1JJ2 - chains 0 and P of the 30 polymer chains in the assembly; structure by X-ray diffraction, 2.40 A resolution.

Chain 0:
Molecule: 23S RRNA
Organism: Haloarcula marismortui
Sequence (2922 nucleotides; each row starts with the number of its first residue):
     2 UUGGCUACUA UGCCAGCUGG UGGAUUGCUC GGCUCAGGCG CUGAUGAAGG ACGUGCCAAG
    62 CUGCGAUAAG CCAUGGGGAG CCGCACGGAG GCGAAGAACC AUGGAUUUCC GAAUGAGAAU
   122 CUCUCUAACA AUUGCUUCGC GCAAUGAGGA ACCCCGAGAA CUGAAACAUC UCAGUAUCGG
   182 GAGGAACAGA AAACGCAAUG UGAUGUCGUU AGUAACCGCG AGUGAACGCG AUACAGCCCA
   242 AACCGAAGCC CUCACGGGCA AUGUGGUGUC AGGGCUACCU CUCAUCAGCC GACCGUCUCG
   302 ACGAAGUCUC UUGGAACAGA GCGUGAUACA GGGUGACAAC CCCGUACUCG AGACCAGUAC
   362 GACGUGCGGU AGUGCCAGAG UAGCGGGGGU UGGAUAUCCC UCGCGAAUAA CGCAGGCAUC
   422 GACUGCGAAG GCUAAACACA ACCUGAGACC GAUAGUGAAC AAGUAGUGUG AACGAACGCU
   482 GCAAAGUACC CUCAGAAGGG AGGCGAAAUA GAGCAUGAAA UCAGUUGGCG AUCGAGCGAC
   542 AGGGCAUACA AGGUCCCUCG ACGAAUGACC GACGCGCGAG CGUCCAGUAA GACUCACGGG
   602 AAGCCGAUGU UCUGUCGUAC GUUUUGAAAA ACGAGCCAGG GAGUGUGUCU GCAUGGCAAG
   662 UCUAACCGGA GUAUCCGGGG AGGCACAGGG AAACCGACAU GGCCGCAGGG CUUUGCCCGA
   722 GGGCCGCCGU CUUCAAGGGC GGGGAGCCAU GUGGACACGA CCCGAAUCCG GACGAUCUAC
   782 GCAUGGACAA GAUGAAGCGU GCCGAAAGGC ACGUGGAAGU CUGUUAGAGU UGGUGUCCUA
   842 CAAUACCCUC UCGUGAUCUA UGUGUAGGGG UGAAAGGCCC AUCGAGUCCG GCAACAGCUG
   902 GUUCCAAUCG AAACAUGUCG AAGCAUGACC UCCGCCGAGG UAGUCUGUGA GGUAGAGCGA
   962 CCGAUUGGUG UGUCCGCCUC CGAGAGGAGU CGGCACACCU GUCAAACUCC AAACUUACAG
  1022 ACGCCGUUUG ACGCGGGGAU UCCGGUGCGC GGGGUAAGCC UGUGUACCAG GAGGGGAACA
  1082 ACCCAGAGAU AGGUUAAGGU CCCCAAGUGU GGAUUAAGUG UAAUCCUCUG AAGGUGGUCU
  1142 CGAGCCCUAG ACAGCCGGGA GGUGAGCUUA GAAGCAGCUA CCCUCUAAGA AAAGCGUAAC
  1202 AGCUUACCGG CCGAGGUUUG AGGCGCCCAA AAUGAUCGGG ACUCAAAUCC ACCACCGAGA
  1262 CCUGUCCGUA CCACUCAUAC UGGUAAUCGA GUAGAUUGGC GCUCUAAUUG GAUGGAAGUA
  1322 GGGGUGAAAA CUCCUAUGGA CCGAUUAGUG ACGAAAAUCC UGGCCAUAGU AGCAGCGAUA
  1382 GUCGGGUGAG AACCCCGACG GCCUAAUGGA UAAGGGUUCC UCAGCACUGC UGAUCAGCUG
  1442 AGGGUUAGCC GGUCCUAAGU CAUACCGCAA CUCGACUAUG ACGAAAUGGG AAACGGGUUA
  1502 AUAUUCCCGU GCCACUAUGC AGUGAAAGUU GACGCCCUGG GGUCGAUCAC GCUGGGCAUU
  1562 CGCCCAGUCG AACCGUCCAA CUCCGUGGAA GCCGUAAUGG CAGGAAGCGG ACGAACGGCG
  1622 GCAUAGGGAA ACGUGAUUCA ACCUGGGGCC CAUGAAAAGA CGAGCAUAGU GUCCGUACCG
  1682 AGAACCGACA CAGGUGUCCA UGGCGGCGAA AGCCAAGGCC UGUCGGGAGC AACCAACGUU
  1742 AGGGAAUUCG GCAAGUUAGU CCCGUACCUU CGGAAGAAGG GAUGCCUGCU CCGGAACGGA
  1802 GCAGGUCGCA GUGACUCGGA AGCUCGGACU GUCUAGUAAC AACAUAGGUG ACCGCAAAUC
  1862 CGCAAGGACU CGUACGGUCA CUGAAUCCUG CCCAGUGCAG GUAUCUGAAC ACCUCGUACA
  1922 AGAGGACGAA GGACCUGUCA ACGGCGGGGG UAACUAUGAC CCUCUUAAGG UAGCGUAGUA
  1982 CCUUGCCGCA UCAGUAGCGG CUUGCAUGAA UGGAUUAACC AGAGCUUCAC UGUCCCAACG
  2042 UUGGGCCCGG UGAACUGUAC AUUCCAGUGC GGAGUCUGGA GACACCCAGG GGGAAGCGAA
  2102 GACCCUAUGG AGCUUUACUG CAGGCUGUCG CUGAGACGUG GUCGCCGAUG UGCAGCAUAG
  2162 GUAGGAGACA CUACACAGGU ACCCGCGCUA GCGGGCCACC GAGUCAACAG UGAAAUACUA
  2222 CCCGUCGGUG ACUGCGACUC UCACUCCGGG AGGAGGACAC CGAUAGCCGG GCAGUUUGAC
  2282 UGGGGCGGUA CGCGCUCGAA AAGAUAUCGA GCGCGCCCUA UGGCUAUCUC AGCCGGGACA
  2342 GAGACCCGGC GAAGAGUGCA AGAGCAAAAG AUAGCUUGAC AGUGUUCUUC CCAACGAGGA
  2402 ACGCUGACGC GAAAGCGUGG UCUAGCGAAC CAAUUAGCCU GCUUGAUGCG GGCAAUUGAU
  2462 GACAGAAAAG CUACCCUAGG GAUAACAGAG UCGUCACUCG CAAGAGCACA UAUCGACCGA
  2522 GUGGCUUGCU ACCUCGAUGU CGGUUCCCUC CAUCCUGCCC GUGCAGAAGC GGGCAAGGGU
  2582 GAGGUUGUUC GCCUAUUAAA GGAGGUCGUG AGCUGGGUUU AGACCGUCGU GAGACAGGUC
  2642 GGCUGCUAUC UACUGGGUGU GUAAUGGUGU CUGACAAGAA CGACCGUAUA GUACGAGAGG
  2702 AACUACGGUU GGUGGCCACU GGUGUACCGG UUGUUCGAGA GAGCACGUGC CGGGUAGCCA
  2762 CGCCACACGG GGUAAGAGCU GAACGCAUCU AAGCUCGAAA CCCACUUGGA AAAGAGACAC
  2822 CGCCGAGGUC CCGCGUACAA GACGCGGUCG AUAGACUCGG GGUGUGCGCG UCGAGGUAAC
  2882 GAGACGUUAA GCCCACGAGC ACUAACAGAC CAAAGCCAUC AU
Not modelled in the structure: 2-9, 126-127, 715, 971-998, 1560, 1952-1963, 2137-2236, 2339-2343, 2665-2666, 2915-2923
Differences from the reference sequence: conflict C560 (U3155 in 3377779)
Ion coordination: Mg2+ site 1 near G28 (its only coordinating residue here); Na+ site 1: C40, A442, C443; Na+ site 2: G56, A59, G61; Na+ site 3 near U108 (its only coordinating residue here); Mg2+ site 2 near U115 (its only coordinating residue here); Na+ site 4: C141, G142; Na+ site 5 near U146 (its only coordinating residue here); Mg2+ site 3: C162, U2276; K+ site 1: C162, U163, U172; Mg2+ site 4: A165, A167, C168; Na+ site 6: A165, A166, A167; Mg2+ site 5: A166, G219; 62 more Na+ sites not listed; 98 more Mg2+ sites not listed; 1 more K+ sites not listed
From the paper describing this entry:
  - contacts within the chain: G77/C100, G78/A99, A80/G94, C82/A99, C82/G92, G81/C93, A95/A96 (hydrogen bond), A80/G97, G79/A98, A80/A98 (pi stacking), G81/A98, C93/A98, A1318/C1343 (hydrophobic contact)

Chain P:
Molecule: Ribosomal protein L21E
Organism: Haloarcula marismortui
UniProtKB: P12734 (RL21_HALMA); residues 1-95 here = UniProt positions 1-95
Sequence (95 residues; row label = number of the first residue in the row):
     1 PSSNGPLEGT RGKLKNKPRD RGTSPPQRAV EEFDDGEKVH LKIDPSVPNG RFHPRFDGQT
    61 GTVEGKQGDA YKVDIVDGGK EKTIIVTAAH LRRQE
Ion coordination: Na+: Asp-20, Gly-22, Ser-24, Ser-46

Interface between chain 0 and chain P:
Pairs across the interface (111):
  G948(0) with Gln-94(P), base contact; Glu-95(P), hydrogen bond to the sugar
  U949(0) with His-40(P), hydrogen bond to the base; Gln-94(P), hydrogen bond to the base; Glu-95(P), hydrogen bond to the sugar
  G950(0) with His-40(P), sugar contact; Gly-58(P), hydrogen bond to the base
  A951(0) with Lys-42(P), phosphate contact; Asp-57(P), sugar contact; Gly-58(P), sugar contact
  G952(0) with Lys-42(P), phosphate contact
  G953(0) with Gly-12(P), phosphate contact; Lys-13(P), phosphate contact; Lys-17(P), base contact
  A1007(0) with Arg-11(P), phosphate contact
  C1008(0) with Arg-11(P), salt bridge to the phosphate
  U1009(0) with Lys-15(P), salt bridge to the phosphate
  C1010(0) with Pro-18(P), phosphate contact
  A1018(0) with Gly-58(P), sugar contact; Gln-59(P), hydrogen bond to the sugar; Thr-60(P), hydrogen bond to the sugar
  C1019(0) with Lys-38(P), hydrogen bond to the phosphate; Thr-60(P), sugar contact; Gln-94(P), hydrogen bond to the base
  A1020(0) with Lys-38(P), salt bridge to the phosphate
  G2295(0) with Ser-3(P), base contact; Asn-4(P), hydrogen bond to the phosphate; Gly-5(P), hydrogen bond to the phosphate
  C2296(0) with Ser-2(P), hydrogen bond to the base; Ser-3(P), hydrogen bond to the phosphate; Asn-4(P), phosphate contact; Gly-5(P), hydrogen bond to the phosphate; Pro-6(P), phosphate contact; Leu-7(P), hydrogen bond to the phosphate; Glu-8(P), hydrogen bond to the phosphate
  U2297(0) with Ser-2(P), hydrogen bond to the base; Leu-7(P), phosphate contact; Glu-8(P), phosphate contact; Gly-9(P), hydrogen bond to the phosphate; Thr-10(P), hydrogen bond to the phosphate; Arg-11(P), hydrogen bond to the sugar
  C2298(0) with Ser-2(P), base contact; Arg-11(P), salt bridge to the phosphate
  G2299(0) with Pro-1(P), base contact
  A2300(0) with Pro-1(P), base contact
  A2303(0) with Lys-13(P), phosphate contact; Asp-57(P), sugar contact
  G2304(0) with Lys-13(P), salt bridge to the phosphate; Arg-55(P), phosphate contact
  A2305(0) with Arg-55(P), salt bridge to the phosphate
  U2306(0) with Pro-1(P), phosphate contact
  A2307(0) with Pro-1(P), phosphate contact
  A2353(0) with Arg-21(P), hydrogen bond to the base
  A2354(0) with Arg-21(P), salt bridge to the phosphate
  G2363(0) with Leu-7(P), base contact; Arg-11(P), hydrogen bond to the phosphate
  A2364(0) with Arg-11(P), salt bridge to the phosphate; Leu-14(P), hydrogen bond to the sugar; Lys-15(P), phosphate contact
  G2365(0) with Leu-14(P), sugar contact; Lys-15(P), phosphate contact; Asn-16(P), hydrogen bond to the phosphate; Pro-45(P), sugar contact; Ser-46(P), phosphate contact
  C2366(0) with Arg-21(P), phosphate contact; Gly-22(P), hydrogen bond to the phosphate; Thr-23(P), phosphate contact; Ser-46(P), hydrogen bond to the phosphate
  A2367(0) with Gly-22(P), phosphate contact; Thr-23(P), hydrogen bond to the phosphate
  A2370(0) with Ser-46(P), hydrogen bond to the base; Pro-48(P), base contact
  G2385(0) with Gln-67(P), base contact
  U2386(0) with Gln-67(P), hydrogen bond to the base
  U2387(0) with Thr-83(P), hydrogen bond to the sugar
  C2388(0) with His-53(P), sugar contact; Phe-56(P), phosphate contact; Lys-82(P), phosphate contact; Thr-83(P), hydrogen bond to the phosphate
  U2389(0) with His-53(P), sugar contact; Arg-55(P), phosphate contact; Phe-56(P), phosphate contact; Lys-82(P), salt bridge to the phosphate
  U2390(0) with Asn-4(P), sugar contact; Arg-55(P), salt bridge to the phosphate
  C2392(0) with Arg-55(P), hydrogen bond to the sugar; Asp-77(P), hydrogen bond to the sugar; Lys-82(P), hydrogen bond to the phosphate
  C2393(0) with Asp-77(P), sugar contact; Gly-78(P), sugar contact; Gly-79(P), hydrogen bond to the phosphate; Lys-80(P), phosphate contact; Lys-82(P), salt bridge to the phosphate
  A2394(0) with Gly-79(P), phosphate contact; Lys-80(P), hydrogen bond to the phosphate
  A2395(0) with Lys-80(P), salt bridge to the phosphate
  A2402(0) with Gly-50(P), phosphate contact; Arg-51(P), sugar contact
  C2403(0) with Asn-49(P), phosphate contact; Gly-50(P), hydrogen bond to the phosphate; Gln-67(P), hydrogen bond to the base; Ala-70(P), phosphate contact; Ile-85(P), sugar contact
  G2404(0) with Gln-67(P), phosphate contact; Gly-68(P), phosphate contact; Asp-69(P), hydrogen bond to the phosphate; Ala-70(P), phosphate contact
  C2423(0) with Leu-7(P), base contact
  U2424(0) with Gly-5(P), sugar contact; Pro-6(P), sugar contact; Leu-7(P), sugar contact
Also at the interface, not in a pair above, chain 0 (52 interface residues in all): C1011, G2310, A2311, C2391, A2425
Also at the interface, not in a pair above, chain P (54 interface residues in all): Lys-72, Glu-81, Ile-84, Arg-93

In short:
52 residues of chain 0 face 54 of chain P across their interface; the contacts include 39 hydrogen bonds and
12 salt bridges. Among the polar pairs are U949(0)/His-40(P), U949(0)/Gln-94(P) and G950(0)/Gly-58(P). C40(0),
A442(0) and C443(0) coordinate Na+ site 1. From the paper: contacts within the chain involving G77(0), C100(0)
and G78(0) among others.
Here chain 0 is 23S RRNA and chain P is Ribosomal protein L21E, both from Haloarcula marismortui. Entry 1JJ2
(Fully Refined Crystal Structure of the Haloarcula marismortui Large Ribosomal Subunit at 2.4 Angstrom
Resolution) was determined by X-ray diffraction.
